Entry 7S0S (electron microscopy, 3.05 A resolution); this record covers chains C and P of the 35 polymer chains in the assembly.

== Chain C ==
Molecule: 23S rRNA
Organism: Mycolicibacterium smegmatis
Sequence (3120 nucleotides; each row starts with the number of its first residue):
     1 UAAGUGUUUA AGGGCGCAUG GUGGAUGCCU UGGCACUGGG AGCCGAUGAA GGACGUAGGA
    61 GGCUGCGAUA AGCCUCGGGG AGCUGUCAAC CGAGCGUUGA UCCGAGGAUG UCCGAAUGGG
   121 GAAACCCGGC ACGAGUGAUG UCGUGUCACC AGGCGCUGAA UAUAUAGGCG UCUGGGGGGA
   181 ACGCGGGGAA GUGAAACAUC UCAGUACCCG UAGGAAGAGA AAACAAAAUG UGAUUCCGUG
   241 AGUAGUGGCG AGCGAAAGCG GAGGAUGGCU AAACCGUAUG CAUGUGAUAC CGGGUAGGGG
   301 UUGUGUGUGC GGGGUUGUGG GACCUAUCUU UCCGGCUCUA CCUGGCUGGA GGGCAGUGAG
   361 AAAAUGUUGU GGUUAGCGGA AAUGGCUUGG GAUGGCCUGC CGUAGACGGU GAGAGCCCGG
   421 UACGUGAAAA CCCGACGUCU GUCUUGAUGG UGUUCCCGAG UAGCAGCGGG CCCGUGGAAU
   481 CUGCUGUGAA UCUGCCGGGA CCACCCGGUA AGCCUGAAUA CUUCCCAGUG ACCGAUAGCG
   541 GAUUAGUACC GUGAGGGAAU GGUGAAAAGU ACCCCGGGAG GGGAGUGAAA GAGUACCUGA
   601 AACCGUGCGC UUACAAUCCG UCAGAGCCCU CGACGUGUCG UGGGGUGAUG GCGUGCCUUU
   661 UGAAGAAUGA GCCUGCGAGU CAGGGACAUG UCGCGAGGUU AACCCGGGUG GGGUAGCCGC
   721 AGCGAAAGCG AGUCUGAAUA GGGCGUAUCC ACACAAGAGU GUGUGGUGUA GUGGUGUGUU
   781 CUGGACCCGA AGCGGAGUGA UCUACCCAUG GCCAGGGUGA AGCGCGGGUA AGACCGCGUG
   841 GAGGCCCGAA CCCACUUAGG UUGAAGACUG AGGGGAUGAG CUGUGGGUAG GGGUGAAAGG
   901 CCAAUCAAAC UCCGUGAUAG CUGGUUCUCC CCGAAAUGCA UUUAGGUGCA GCGUCGCAUG
   961 UUUCUUGCCG GAGGUAGAGC UACUGGAUGG CCGAUGGGCC CCACAGGGUU ACUGACGUCA
  1021 GCCAAACUCC GAAUGCCGGU AAGUCCAAGA GUGCGGCAGU GAGACGGCGG GGGAUAAGCU
  1081 CCGUGCGUCG AGAGGGAAAC AGCCCAGAUC GCCGGCUAAG GCCCCUAAGC GUGUGCUAAG
  1141 UGGAAAAGGA UGUGCAGUCG CGAAGACAAC CAGGAGGUUG GCUUAGAAGC AGCCACCCUU
  1201 GAAAGAGUGC GUAAUAGCUC ACUGGUCAAG UGAUUGUGCG CCGAUAAUGU AGCGGGGCUC
  1261 AAGCACACCG CCGAAGCCGC GGCAGCCAAC GUGUUGGCUG GGUAGGGGAG CGUCCUGCAU
  1321 CCGGUGAAGC CGCCGAGUGA UCGAGUGGUG GAGGGUGUGG GAGUGAGAAU GCAGGCAUGA
  1381 GUAGCGAUUA GGCAAGUGAG AACCUUGCCC GCCGAAAGAC CAAGGGUUCC UGGGCCAGGC
  1441 CAGUCCGCCC AGGGUGAGUC GGGACCUAAG GCGAGGCCGA CAGGCGUAGU CGAUGGACAA
  1501 CGGGUUGAUA UUCCCGUACC CGUGUAUGUG CGUCCAUGAU GAAUCAGCGG UACUAACCAU
  1561 CCAAAACCAC CGUGACCGCA CCUUUCGGGG UGUGGCGUUG GUGGGGCUGC AUGGGACCUU
  1621 CGUUGGUAGU AGUCAAGCGA UGGGGUGACG CAGGAAGGUA GCCGUACCGG UCAGUGGUAA
  1681 UACCGGGGUA AGCCUGUAGG GAGUCAGAUA GGUAAAUCCG UCUGGCAUAU AUCCUGAGAG
  1741 GUGAUGCAUA GCCGAGUGAG GCGAAUUCGG UGAUCCUAUG CUGCCGAGAA AAGCCUCUAG
  1801 CGAGGACAUA CACGGCCCGU ACCCCAAACC AACACAGGUG GUCAGGUAGA GAAUACUAAG
  1861 GCGUACGAGU GAACUAUGGU UAAGGAACUC GGCAAAAUGC CCCCGUAACU UCGGGAGAAG
  1921 GGGGACCCAC AUGGCGUGUA AGCCUUUACG GCCCAAGCGU GAGUGGGUGG CACAAACCAG
  1981 UGAGAAGCGA CUGUUUACUA AAAACACAGG UCCGUGCGAA GUCGCAAGAC GAUGUAUACG
  2041 GACUGACGCC UGCCCGGUGC UGGAAGGUUA AGAGGACCCG UUAACUCCCU UUGGGGGUGA
  2101 AGCGGAGAAU UUAAGCCCCA GUAAACGGCG GUGGUAACUA UAAXCAUCCU AAGGUAGCGA
  2161 AAUUCCUUGU CGGGUAAGUU CCGACCUGCA CGAAUGGCGU AACGACUUCU CAACUGUCUC
  2221 AACCAUAGAC UCGGCGAAAU UGCACUACGA GUAAAGAUGC UCGUUACGCG CGGCAGGACG
  2281 AAAAGACCCC GGGACCUUCA CUACAACUUG GUAUUGGUGC UCGAUACGGU UUGUGUAGGA
  2341 UAGGUGGGAG ACUGUGAAGC UCACACGCCA GUGUGGGUGG AGUCGUUGUU GAAAUACCAC
  2401 UCUGAUCGUA UUGGGCCUCU AACCUCGGAC CGUAUAUCCG GUUCAGGGAC AGUGCCUGGU
  2461 GGGUAGUUUA ACUGGGGCGG UUGCCUCCUA AAAUGUAACG GAGGCGCCCA AAGGUUCCCU
  2521 CAACCUGGAC GGCAAUCAGG UGUUGAGUGU AAGUGCACAA GGGAGCUUGA CUGCGAGACG
  2581 GACAUGUCGA GCAGGGACGA AAGUCGGGAC UAGUGAUCCG GCACCUCUGA GUGGAAGGGG
  2641 UGUCGCUCAA CGGAUAAAAG GUACCCCGGG GAUAACAGGC UGAUCUUCCC CAAGAGUCCA
  2701 UAUCGACGGG AUGGUUUGGC ACCUCGAUGU CGGCUCGUCG CAUCCUGGGG CUGGAGCAGG
  2761 UCCCAAGGGU UGGGCUGUUC GCCCAUUAAA GCGGCACGCG AGCUGGGUUU AGAACGUCGU
  2821 GAGACAGUUC GGUCUCUAUC CGCCGCGCGC GUCAGAAGCU UGAGGAAACC UGUCCCUAGU
  2881 ACGAGAGGAC CGGGACGGAC GAACCUCUGG UAUACCAGUU GUCCCACCAG GGGCACGGCU
  2941 GGAUAGCCAC GUUCGGACAG GAUAACCGCU GAAAGCAUCU AAGCGGGAAA CCUCUUCCAA
  3001 GACCAGGCUU CUCACCCUCU AGGAGGGAUA AGGCCCCCCG CAGACCACGG GAUUGAUAGA
  3061 CCAGACCUGG AAGCCUAGUA AUAGGUGCAG GGAACUGGCA CUAACCGGCC GAAAACUUAC
Not modelled in the structure: 1
Modified residues: AI5 ((2S)-4-[2-[(2R,3S,4R,5R)-5-(6-aminopurin-9-yl)-3,4-bis(oxidanyl)oxolan-2-yl]ethyl-[2-[(2R,3R,4R,5R)-2-(4-azanyl-2-oxidanylidene-pyrimidin-1-yl)-5-[bis(oxidanyl)phosphanyloxymethyl]-4-oxidanyl-oxolan-3-yl]oxyethyl]amino]-2-azanyl-butanoic acid) at position 2144
Metal / ion sites: Mg2+ site 1 near U7 (its only coordinating residue here); Mg2+ site 2: A10, G12, G13; Mg2+ site 3: C28, G1354; Mg2+ site 4: C43, G214; Mg2+ site 5 near U64 (its only coordinating residue here); Mg2+ site 6 near U69 (its only coordinating residue here); Mg2+ site 7 near U117 (its only coordinating residue here); Mg2+ site 8: A159, U163; Mg2+ site 9: G191, U2467; Mg2+ site 10 near G191 (its only coordinating residue here); Mg2+ site 11: A196, C197; Mg2+ site 12 near G217 (its only coordinating residue here); 232 more Mg2+ sites not listed

== Chain P ==
Name: 50S ribosomal protein L17
Organism: Mycolicibacterium smegmatis
Reference sequence: A0A0D6HA74 (A0A0D6HA74_MYCSM); numbering as in UniProt (aligned over 2-119)
Amino-acid sequence (118 residues; row label = number of the first residue in the row):
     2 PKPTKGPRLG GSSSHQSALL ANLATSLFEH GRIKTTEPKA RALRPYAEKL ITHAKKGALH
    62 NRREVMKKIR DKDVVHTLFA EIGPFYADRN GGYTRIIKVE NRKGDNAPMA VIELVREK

== How chain C and chain P interact ==
Pairs across the interface (122):
  A1390(C) with His-16(P), stacking on the base
  G1391(C) with His-16(P), hydrogen bond to the sugar; Asn-23(P), base contact
  G1392(C) with Leu-20(P), sugar contact; Leu-24(P), sugar contact; Lys-40(P), sugar contact
  C1393(C) with Leu-24(P), sugar contact; Ser-27(P), hydrogen bond to the sugar; His-31(P), sugar contact; Ile-34(P), phosphate contact; Lys-35(P), sugar contact; Thr-36(P), hydrogen bond to the phosphate
  A1394(C) with His-31(P), hydrogen bond to the sugar; Ile-34(P), phosphate contact; Lys-35(P), hydrogen bond to the phosphate
  G1400(C) with Lys-104(P), hydrogen bond to the phosphate
  A1401(C) with Lys-104(P), salt bridge to the phosphate
  A1402(C) with Arg-103(P), sugar contact; Lys-104(P), phosphate contact; Gly-105(P), hydrogen bond to the phosphate; Asp-106(P), hydrogen bond to the base
  C1409(C) with Asn-23(P), hydrogen bond to the sugar
  C1410(C) with Ala-19(P), sugar contact; Asn-23(P), hydrogen bond to the sugar; Arg-71(P), salt bridge to the phosphate
  G1411(C) with Arg-71(P), salt bridge to the phosphate
  A1673(C) with Lys-73(P), sugar contact
  G1674(C) with Arg-63(P), sugar contact; Lys-73(P), salt bridge to the phosphate; Asp-74(P), hydrogen bond to the base; His-77(P), stacking on the base
  U1675(C) with Leu-60(P), base contact; Arg-63(P), sugar contact; Arg-64(P), hydrogen bond to the base; Met-67(P), hydrogen bond to the base; Lys-73(P), hydrogen bond to the base
  G1676(C) with Leu-60(P), sugar contact; Arg-64(P), base contact
  G1867(C) with Asp-106(P), hydrogen bond to the sugar
  A1868(C) with Arg-103(P), sugar contact; Asp-106(P), sugar contact; Ala-108(P), sugar contact; Pro-109(P), sugar contact
  G1869(C) with Thr-37(P), hydrogen bond to the phosphate; Pro-39(P), phosphate contact; Lys-40(P), phosphate contact
  U1870(C) with Pro-8(P), base contact; Pro-39(P), phosphate contact
  G1871(C) with Lys-6(P), sugar contact; Gly-7(P), sugar contact
  A2225(C) with Arg-9(P), salt bridge to the phosphate
  U2226(C) with Pro-8(P), phosphate contact; Arg-9(P), hydrogen bond to the phosphate; Gly-12(P), phosphate contact
  A2227(C) with Gly-12(P), phosphate contact
  G2233(C) with Gly-105(P), base contact; Asp-106(P), sugar contact; Asn-107(P), hydrogen bond to the sugar
  U2913(C) with Arg-9(P), sugar contact; Ser-14(P), hydrogen bond to the sugar
  A2914(C) with Pro-2(P), base contact; Lys-3(P), base contact; Pro-4(P), base contact; Thr-5(P), hydrogen bond to the base; Arg-9(P), salt bridge to the phosphate; Ser-14(P), hydrogen bond to the phosphate; Gln-17(P), hydrogen bond to the base; Leu-21(P), base contact
  C2925(C) with Lys-73(P), sugar contact
  A2926(C) with Lys-73(P), salt bridge to the phosphate
  A2929(C) with Arg-64(P), base contact
  G2930(C) with Arg-64(P), hydrogen bond to the sugar
  G2931(C) with Lys-68(P), phosphate contact
  G2932(C) with Lys-68(P), sugar contact; Arg-71(P), sugar contact
  G2933(C) with Arg-71(P), sugar contact
  C2934(C) with Ser-15(P), phosphate contact
  C3037(C) with Lys-99(P), hydrogen bond to the phosphate
  C3038(C) with Arg-42(P), salt bridge to the phosphate; Lys-99(P), salt bridge to the phosphate
  C3041(C) with Lys-6(P), salt bridge to the phosphate
  G3043(C) with Lys-6(P), hydrogen bond to the base
  G3059(C) with Lys-3(P), phosphate contact; Pro-46(P), sugar contact; Gly-93(P), base contact
  A3060(C) with Pro-2(P), phosphate contact; Pro-46(P), sugar contact; Glu-49(P), hydrogen bond to the sugar; Lys-50(P), phosphate contact; Thr-53(P), phosphate contact; Asn-91(P), base contact; Gly-92(P), sugar contact; Gly-93(P), hydrogen bond to the sugar; Tyr-94(P), sugar contact
  C3061(C) with Glu-49(P), phosphate contact; Lys-50(P), salt bridge to the phosphate; Thr-53(P), hydrogen bond to the phosphate; Gly-92(P), sugar contact; Tyr-94(P), sugar contact
  C3062(C) with Lys-57(P), salt bridge to the phosphate
  A3071(C) with His-61(P), hydrogen bond to the base
  A3072(C) with Arg-64(P), hydrogen bond to the phosphate
  G3073(C) with Arg-64(P), salt bridge to the phosphate
  G3090(C) with His-61(P), hydrogen bond to the phosphate
  G3091(C) with His-61(P), salt bridge to the phosphate
  G3092(C) with His-54(P), salt bridge to the phosphate
  A3093(C) with Pro-2(P), phosphate contact; Lys-3(P), sugar contact; Pro-4(P), sugar contact; Lys-50(P), phosphate contact
  A3094(C) with Lys-3(P), hydrogen bond to the sugar; Pro-4(P), base contact
  C3101(C) with Arg-90(P), hydrogen bond to the phosphate; Asn-91(P), sugar contact; Gly-92(P), hydrogen bond to the sugar; Gly-93(P), hydrogen bond to the sugar
  U3102(C) with Arg-45(P), hydrogen bond to the base; Arg-90(P), salt bridge to the phosphate; Gly-93(P), sugar contact; Thr-95(P), hydrogen bond to the sugar; Arg-96(P), phosphate contact
  A3103(C) with Arg-96(P), salt bridge to the phosphate
Also at the interface, not in a pair above, chain C (58 interface residues in all): C1403, C2224, C2232, C3039, A3042
Also at the interface, not in a pair above, chain P (68 interface residues in all): Leu-10, Ser-13, Arg-33, Ala-43, Tyr-47, Asn-62, Glu-65, Val-116, Glu-118

== Overview ==
58 residues of chain C and 68 residues of chain P are in contact, with 37 hydrogen bonds, 17 salt bridges and
2 aromatic stacking contacts. Among the polar pairs are A1402(C)/Asp-106(P), G1674(C)/Asp-74(P) and
U1675(C)/Arg-64(P). A10(C), G12(C) and G13(C) coordinate Mg2+ site 2.
Here chain C is 23S rRNA and chain P is 50S ribosomal protein L17, both from Mycolicibacterium smegmatis.
Entry 7S0S (M. tuberculosis ribosomal RNA methyltransferase TlyA bound to M. smegmatis 50S ribosomal subunit)
was determined by electron microscopy.
